6UTF - chains Q and R of the 28 polymer chains in the assembly; structure by electron microscopy, 3.40 A resolution.

Chain Q (and R):
Molecule: Proteasome subunit alpha
Organism: Thermoplasma acidophilum
Notes: EC 3.4.25.1; chain R of this document is another copy of the same molecule, construct and numbering; everything in this record applies to it too
Reference sequence: P25156 (PSA_THEAC); numbering as in UniProt (aligned over 7-233)
Chain sequence (227 residues; numbered 7 to 233; the number before each row is that of its first residue):
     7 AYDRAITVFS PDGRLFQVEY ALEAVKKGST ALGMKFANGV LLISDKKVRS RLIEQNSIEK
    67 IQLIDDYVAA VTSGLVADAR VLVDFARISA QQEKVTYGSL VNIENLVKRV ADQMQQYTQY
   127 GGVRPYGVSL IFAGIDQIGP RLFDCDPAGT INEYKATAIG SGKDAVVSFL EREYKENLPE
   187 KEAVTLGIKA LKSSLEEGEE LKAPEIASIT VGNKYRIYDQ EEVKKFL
Not modelled in the structure: 7
Construct notes: engineered mutation Leu28 (Arg in P25156)
UniProt features mapped onto this chain:
  - mutagenesis: Lys66 (K66A: Prevents PAN to associate with the proteasome and stimulate gate opening), Leu81 (L81A/E/G: Prevents PAN to stimulate gate opening), Val82 (V82A: No effect on PAN's ability to stimulate gate opening; V82D/G: Prevents PAN to stimulate gate opening)
Reported in the primary citation:
  - mutagenesis - K66A: abolished binding to activators (citing earlier work)

How chain Q and chain R interact:
Residue-residue contacts (50; chain Q residue first):
  Thr13(Q) - Arg130(R)
  Val14(Q) - Gln23(R)
  Phe15(Q) - Gln23(R)
  Phe15(Q) - Tyr26(R)  hydrophobic
  Phe15(Q) - Arg130(R)
  Phe15(Q) - Pro131(R)
  Phe15(Q) - Gly133(R)
  Ser16(Q) - Tyr26(R)
  Pro17(Q) - Tyr26(R)  hydrophobic
  Pro17(Q) - Glu29(R)
  Asp18(Q) - Glu29(R)
  Asp18(Q) - Ala30(R)
  Asp18(Q) - Lys33(R)
  Gly19(Q) - Tyr26(R)
  Gly19(Q) - Ala30(R)
  Leu21(Q) - Leu81(R)  hydrophobic
  Leu21(Q) - Arg130(R)
  Lys114(Q) - Asp90(R)  salt bridge
  Lys114(Q) - Arg93(R)
  Ala117(Q) - Arg86(R)
  Asp118(Q) - Arg86(R)  salt bridge
  Asp118(Q) - Val87(R)
  Asp118(Q) - Asp90(R)
  Gln121(Q) - Asp84(R)
  Gln121(Q) - Val87(R)
  Thr124(Q) - Arg130(R)
  Gln125(Q) - Asp84(R)
  Gln125(Q) - Val129(R)
  Gln125(Q) - Arg130(R)
  Gln125(Q) - Pro131(R)
  Gln125(Q) - Tyr132(R)
  Tyr126(Q) - Tyr123(R)  hydrogen bond
  Tyr126(Q) - Gly128(R)
  Gly127(Q) - Gly128(R)  hydrogen bond (backbone-backbone)
  Ala154(Q) - Ala83(R)
  Gly155(Q) - Arg86(R)  hydrogen bond (backbone-side chain)
  Thr156(Q) - Val82(R)
  Thr156(Q) - Arg86(R)
  Ile157(Q) - Arg86(R)
  Glu159(Q) - Glu60(R)
  Glu159(Q) - Ser63(R)
  Tyr160(Q) - Ile59(R)  hydrophobic
  Lys161(Q) - Leu58(R)
  Lys161(Q) - Glu60(R)  salt bridge
  Ala162(Q) - Leu58(R)
  Val173(Q) - Leu58(R)
  Leu176(Q) - Arg57(R)
  Leu176(Q) - Leu58(R)
  Glu177(Q) - Arg57(R)  hydrogen bond (backbone-side chain)
  Glu177(Q) - Leu58(R)
Other interface residues (no listed pair), chain Q (31 interface residues in all): Tyr8, Arg10, Asn158, Tyr180
Other interface residues (no listed pair), chain R (29 interface residues in all): Tyr8, Ala11, Ala27, Ile64

Summary:
31 residues of chain Q face 29 of chain R across their interface; the contacts include 4 hydrogen bonds and 3
salt bridges. Among the polar pairs are Lys114(Q)-Asp90(R), Asp118(Q)-Arg86(R) and Lys161(Q)-Glu60(R). Curated
annotation (UniProt) lists 3 mutagenesis sites on chain Q. The paper reports that K66A of chain Q abolishes
binding to activators.
Chain Q and chain R are both Proteasome subunit alpha (Thermoplasma acidophilum); the structure, Allosteric
coupling between alpha-rings of the 20S proteasome, archaea 20S proteasome singly capped with a PAN ..., was
determined by electron microscopy (same publication as 6UTG, 6UTH, 6UTI and 6UTJ).
